PDB entry 4RL7 | X-ray diffraction, 2.00 A resolution | chain A

# Chain A
Molecule: Galectin-3
Source organism: Homo sapiens
UniProtKB: P17931 (LEG3_HUMAN); numbering as in UniProt (aligned over 111-250)
Sequence (144 residues; numbered 107 to 250; the number before each row is that of its first residue):
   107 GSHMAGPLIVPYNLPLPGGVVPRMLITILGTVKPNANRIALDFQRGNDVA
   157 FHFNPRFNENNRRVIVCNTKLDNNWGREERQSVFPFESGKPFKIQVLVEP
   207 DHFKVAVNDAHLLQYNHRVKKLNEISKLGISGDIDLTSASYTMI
Disordered / not traced: 107-112
Differences from the reference sequence: expression tag (107-110)
UniProt features mapped onto this chain:
  - motif: Lys226 to Asp241 (Nuclear export signal)
  - binding site (a beta-D-galactoside): Trp181 to Gln187
  - modified residue: Ser188 (Phosphoserine)

# Overview
UniProt lists 7 beta-D-galactoside-binding residues.
Chain A is Galectin-3 (Homo sapiens); the structure, Crystal structure of Human galectin-3 CRD in complex with
lactose (pH 7.5, PEG6000), was determined by X-ray diffraction, deposited together with 4R9A, 4R9B, 4R9C and
4R9D.
